2G89 - chain A; structure by X-ray diffraction, 2.50 A resolution.

[Chain A]
Protein: thymidylate synthase
Organism: Lactobacillus casei
Notes: EC 2.1.1.45
UniProtKB: P00469 (TYSY_LACCA); residue numbers follow UniProt; this construct covers 1-316
Amino-acid sequence (316 residues; each row starts with the number of its first residue):
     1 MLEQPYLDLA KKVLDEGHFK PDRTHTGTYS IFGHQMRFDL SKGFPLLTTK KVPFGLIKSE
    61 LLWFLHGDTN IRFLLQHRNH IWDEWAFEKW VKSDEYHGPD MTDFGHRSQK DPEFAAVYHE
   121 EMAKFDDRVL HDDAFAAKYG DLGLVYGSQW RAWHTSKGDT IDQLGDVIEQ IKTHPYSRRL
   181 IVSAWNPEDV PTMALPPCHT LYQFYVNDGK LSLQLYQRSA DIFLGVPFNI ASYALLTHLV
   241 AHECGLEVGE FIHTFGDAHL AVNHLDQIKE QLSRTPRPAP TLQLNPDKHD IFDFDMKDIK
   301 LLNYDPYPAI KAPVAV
Differences from the reference sequence: engineered mutation Ala-261 (Tyr in P00469)
Small-molecule neighbours: 2'-deoxyuridine 5'-monophosphate (UMP): Arg-23, Arg-178, Arg-179, Leu-195, Cys-198, His-199, Gln-217, Arg-218, Ser-219, Ala-220, Asp-221, Gly-225, Asn-229, His-259
UniProt features mapped onto this chain:
  - active site: Cys-198 (Nucleophile)
  - binding site (dUMP): Arg-23, Arg-178, Arg-179, Arg-218 to Asp-221, Asn-229
  - binding site ((6R)-5,10-methylene-5,6,7,8-tetrahydrofolate): Asp-221, Ala-315
Reported in the primary citation:
  - mutagenesis - Y261A: decreased catalytic activity on 2'-deoxyuridine 5'-monophosphate
  - conformationally variable residues (side-chain flip): Asp-221
  - binding site for 2'-deoxyuridine 5'-monophosphate: Arg-23, Arg-178, Arg-179, Arg-218, Ser-219, Asp-221, Asn-229, His-259
  - mutagenesis - Y261A: decreased binding to 2'-deoxyuridine 5'-monophosphate
  - mutagenesis - Y261A: decreased binding to cofactor
  - specificity-determining residues: Asn-229 (citing earlier work)
  - catalytic residues: Cys-198 (citing earlier work)

[Summary]
Ligands of chain A: 2'-deoxyuridine 5'-monophosphate. UniProt lists active-site residue Cys-198, 8
dUMP-binding residues and (6R)-5,10-methylene-5,6,7,8-tetrahydrofolate-binding residues Asp-221 and Ala-315.
The paper reports the catalytic residue Cys-198; Y261A reduces catalytic activity on 2'-deoxyuridine
5'-monophosphate.
Chain A is thymidylate synthase (Lactobacillus casei); the structure, L. casei thymidylate synthase Y261A in
complex with substrate, dUMP, was determined by X-ray diffraction, deposited together with 2G86, 2G8A and
2G8D.
